Entry 7JMT (X-ray diffraction, 2.75 A resolution); this record covers chain A.

[Chain A]
Name: BCL-2 protein
Source organism: Schistosoma japonicum
UniProtKB: Q5BWX6 (Q5BWX6_SCHJA); residues 1-210 here correspond to UniProt positions 21-230 (UniProt number = residue number + 20)
Chain sequence (210 residues; each row starts with the number of its first residue):
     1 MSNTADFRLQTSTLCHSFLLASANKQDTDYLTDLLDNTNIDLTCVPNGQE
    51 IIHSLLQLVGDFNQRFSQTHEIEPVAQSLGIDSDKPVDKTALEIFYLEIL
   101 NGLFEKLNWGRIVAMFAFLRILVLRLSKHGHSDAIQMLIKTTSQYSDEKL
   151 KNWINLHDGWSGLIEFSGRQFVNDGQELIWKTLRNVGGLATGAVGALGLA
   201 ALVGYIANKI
Unresolved in the structure: 1-3, 68-72, 170-210
Small-molecule neighbours: abt-737 (N3C; 4-{4-[(4'-chlorobiphenyl-2-yl)methyl]piperazin-1-yl}-N-{[4-({(1R)-3-(dimethylamino)-1-[(phenylthio)methyl]propyl}amino)-3-nitrophenyl]sulfonyl}benzamide): L58, D61, F62, N63, R65, F66, I99, L103, N108, G110, R111, V113, A114, A117, F118, I121, F166

[In short]
Ligands of chain A: abt-737.
Chain A is BCL-2 protein (Schistosoma japonicum); the structure, Crystal structure of schistosome BCL-2 bound
to ABT-737, was determined by X-ray diffraction (same publication as 7JGV and 7JGW).
